Entry 5DEF (X-ray diffraction, 1.60 A resolution); this record covers chains A and C of the 3 polymer chains in the assembly.

== Chain A ==
Molecule: HLA class I histocompatibility antigen, B-27 alpha chain
Source organism: Homo sapiens
UniProt: U6BN38 (U6BN38_HUMAN); residues 1-276 here correspond to UniProt positions 25-300 (UniProt number = residue number + 24)
Amino-acid sequence (276 residues; each row starts with the number of its first residue):
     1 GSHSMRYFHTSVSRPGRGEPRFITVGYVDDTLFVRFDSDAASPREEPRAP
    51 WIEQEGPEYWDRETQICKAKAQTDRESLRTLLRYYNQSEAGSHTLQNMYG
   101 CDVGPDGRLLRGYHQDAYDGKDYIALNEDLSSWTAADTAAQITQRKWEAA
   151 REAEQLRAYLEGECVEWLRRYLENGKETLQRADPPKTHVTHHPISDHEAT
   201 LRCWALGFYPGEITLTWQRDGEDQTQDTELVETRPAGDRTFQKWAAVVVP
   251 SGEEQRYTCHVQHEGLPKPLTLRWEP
Disulfide bonds: Cys101-Cys164, Cys203-Cys259

== Chain C ==
Molecule: peptide derived from VASOACTIVE INTESTINAL POLYPEPTIDE RECEPTOR 1 (pVIPR)
Amino-acid sequence (9 residues; numbered 1 to 9; the number before each row is that of its first residue):
     1 RRKWRRWHL

== How chain A and chain C interact ==
Contacting residue pairs (51; chain A residue first):
  Tyr7(A) - Arg1(C)  hydrogen bond (side chain-backbone)
  Tyr7(A) - Arg2(C)
  His9(A) - Arg2(C)  hydrogen bond
  Thr24(A) - Arg2(C)  hydrogen bond
  Glu45(A) - Arg2(C)  salt bridge
  Tyr59(A) - Arg1(C)
  Arg62(A) - Arg1(C)
  Arg62(A) - Arg2(C)  hydrogen bond (side chain-backbone)
  Arg62(A) - Trp4(C)
  Glu63(A) - Arg1(C)
  Glu63(A) - Arg2(C)  salt bridge
  Gln65(A) - Trp4(C)
  Ile66(A) - Arg2(C)
  Ile66(A) - Lys3(C)
  Ile66(A) - Trp4(C)  hydrophobic
  Ile66(A) - Arg6(C)
  Cys67(A) - Arg2(C)
  Ala69(A) - Arg6(C)
  Lys70(A) - Arg6(C)
  Thr73(A) - Arg6(C)
  Thr73(A) - His8(C)
  Glu76(A) - His8(C)  salt bridge
  Ser77(A) - His8(C)
  Ser77(A) - Leu9(C)  hydrogen bond (side chain-backbone)
  Thr80(A) - Leu9(C)
  Leu81(A) - Leu9(C)  hydrophobic
  Tyr84(A) - Leu9(C)  hydrogen bond (side chain-backbone)
  Leu95(A) - Leu9(C)  hydrophobic
  Tyr99(A) - Arg2(C)
  Tyr99(A) - Lys3(C)  hydrogen bond (side chain-backbone)
  His114(A) - Lys3(C)
  Tyr123(A) - Leu9(C)  hydrophobic
  Thr143(A) - Leu9(C)  hydrogen bond (side chain-backbone)
  Lys146(A) - Trp7(C)
  Lys146(A) - His8(C)
  Lys146(A) - Leu9(C)  hydrogen bond (side chain-backbone)
  Trp147(A) - Trp7(C)
  Trp147(A) - His8(C)  hydrogen bond (side chain-backbone)
  Trp147(A) - Leu9(C)  hydrophobic
  Ala150(A) - Trp7(C)  hydrophobic
  Glu152(A) - Arg6(C)
  Glu152(A) - Trp7(C)  hydrogen bond (side chain-backbone)
  Gln155(A) - Arg5(C)  hydrogen bond (side chain-backbone)
  Gln155(A) - Arg6(C)
  Leu156(A) - Lys3(C)
  Tyr159(A) - Arg1(C)  hydrogen bond (side chain-backbone)
  Tyr159(A) - Arg2(C)
  Tyr159(A) - Lys3(C)
  Glu163(A) - Arg1(C)  salt bridge
  Trp167(A) - Arg1(C)
  Tyr171(A) - Arg1(C)  hydrogen bond (side chain-backbone)
Interface residues without a listed pair, chain A (37 interface residues in all): Met5, Val25, Gly26, Val34

== Overview ==
37 residues of chain A and 9 residues of chain C are in contact; the contacts include 14 hydrogen bonds and 4
salt bridges. Polar pairs include Glu45(A)-Arg2(C), Glu63(A)-Arg2(C) and Glu76(A)-His8(C).
Chain A is HLA class I histocompatibility antigen, B-27 alpha chain (Homo sapiens) and chain C is peptide
derived from VASOACTIVE INTESTINAL POLYPEPTIDE RECEPTOR 1 (pVIPR); the structure, Crystal structure of B*27:04
complex bound to the pVIPR peptide, was determined by X-ray diffraction, deposited together with 5DEG.
